Entry 3PVA (X-ray diffraction, 2.80 A resolution); this record covers chains B and C of the 4 polymer chains in the assembly.

[Chain B (and C)]
Molecule: Protein (PENICILLIN V acylase)
Source organism: Lysinibacillus sphaericus
Notes: EC 3.5.1.11; chain C of this document is another copy of the same molecule, construct and numbering; everything in this record applies to it too
Reference sequence: P12256 (PAC_BACSH); residues 1-335 here correspond to UniProt positions 4-338 (UniProt number = residue number + 3)
Chain sequence (335 residues; numbered 1 to 335; the number before each row is that of its first residue):
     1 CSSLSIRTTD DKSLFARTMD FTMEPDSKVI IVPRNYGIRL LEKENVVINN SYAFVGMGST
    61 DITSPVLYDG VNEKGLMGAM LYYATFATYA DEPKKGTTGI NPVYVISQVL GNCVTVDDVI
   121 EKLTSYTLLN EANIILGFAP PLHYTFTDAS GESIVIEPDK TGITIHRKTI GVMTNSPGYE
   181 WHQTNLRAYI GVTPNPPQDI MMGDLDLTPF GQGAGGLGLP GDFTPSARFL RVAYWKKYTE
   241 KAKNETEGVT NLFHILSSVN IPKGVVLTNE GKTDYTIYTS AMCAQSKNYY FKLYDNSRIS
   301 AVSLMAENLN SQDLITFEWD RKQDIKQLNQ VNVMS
Unresolved in the structure: 335

[Chain B / chain C interface]
Contacting residue pairs (136; chain B residue first):
  K12(B) with M334(C)
  S176(B) with F210(C)
  P177(B) with F210(C)
  P194(B) with G264(C); V265(C); V266(C); L267(C), hydrogen bond (backbone-backbone)
  N195(B) with L267(C)
  P196(B) with L267(C); T268(C)
  F210(B) with S176(C); P177(C); W181(C), hydrophobic; S226(C)
  Q212(B) with F223(C); T224(C); P225(C); V266(C); T268(C)
  G213(B) with T224(C); V266(C)
  A214(B) with T224(C)
  G216(B) with D222(C)
  L217(B) with D222(C)
  L219(B) with P220(C); G221(C), hydrogen bond (backbone-backbone); D222(C)
  P220(B) with L219(C); G221(C)
  G221(B) with L219(C), hydrogen bond (backbone-backbone); P220(C); G221(C)
  D222(B) with G216(C); L217(C); L219(C)
  F223(B) with Q212(C); W235(C), hydrophobic
  T224(B) with Q212(C); G213(C); A214(C)
  P225(B) with Q212(C)
  S226(B) with F210(C)
  W235(B) with F223(C); V265(C), hydrophobic
  Y238(B) with G264(C); V265(C)
  T239(B) with P262(C); K263(C); V265(C)
  E240(B) with K263(C), hydrogen bond (backbone-backbone); T273(C)
  E245(B) with M334(C), hydrogen bond (backbone-backbone)
  T246(B) with Q323(C); M334(C), hydrogen bond (backbone-backbone)
  T250(B) with Q323(C)
  H254(B) with N260(C), hydrogen bond; Y294(C), hydrogen bond (side chain-backbone)
  S257(B) with S257(C); N260(C), hydrogen bond
  N260(B) with H254(C), hydrogen bond; S257(C), hydrogen bond
  P262(B) with T239(C)
  K263(B) with T239(C); E240(C), hydrogen bond (backbone-backbone)
  G264(B) with P194(C); Y238(C)
  V265(B) with P194(C); W235(C), hydrophobic; T239(C)
  V266(B) with P194(C); Q212(C); G213(C)
  L267(B) with P194(C), hydrogen bond (backbone-backbone); N195(C); P196(C)
  T268(B) with P196(C); Q212(C)
  T273(B) with E240(C)
  N288(B) with V331(C)
  F291(B) with L328(C), hydrophobic
  Y294(B) with H254(C), hydrogen bond (backbone-side chain)
  S297(B) with S297(C), hydrogen bond (backbone-side chain); I299(C)
  R298(B) with R298(C); D324(C), salt bridge; K326(C)
  I299(B) with S297(C); Q323(C); D324(C); I325(C); K326(C), hydrogen bond (backbone-backbone)
  S300(B) with K326(C); L328(C)
  A301(B) with I325(C), hydrophobic; K326(C), hydrogen bond (backbone-backbone); Q327(C); L328(C), hydrogen bond (backbone-backbone); V331(C)
  V302(B) with L328(C), hydrophobic; N329(C)
  S303(B) with N329(C), hydrogen bond (backbone-side chain); Q330(C); V331(C)
  A306(B) with N329(C); Q330(C)
  E307(B) with N329(C), hydrogen bond
  F317(B) with L328(C), hydrophobic; N329(C)
  Q323(B) with T246(C); T250(C); I299(C)
  D324(B) with R298(C), salt bridge
  I325(B) with I299(C); A301(C), hydrophobic
  K326(B) with R298(C); I299(C), hydrogen bond (backbone-backbone); S300(C); A301(C), hydrogen bond (backbone-backbone)
  Q327(B) with A301(C)
  L328(B) with F291(C), hydrophobic; S300(C); A301(C), hydrogen bond (backbone-backbone); V302(C), hydrophobic; F317(C), hydrophobic
  N329(B) with V302(C); S303(C), hydrogen bond (side chain-backbone); A306(C); E307(C), hydrogen bond
  Q330(B) with S303(C); A306(C)
  V331(B) with N288(C); A301(C), hydrophobic; S303(C)
  M334(B) with K12(C); E245(C), hydrogen bond (backbone-backbone); T246(C), hydrogen bond (backbone-backbone)
Also at the interface, not in a pair above, chain B (74 interface residues in all): A84, T85, W181, T208, G211, N251, S258, N269, D274, Y290, K292, D320, N332
Also at the interface, not in a pair above, chain C (75 interface residues in all): A84, T85, T208, G211, N244, N251, S258, N269, D274, Y290, K292, D320, N332

[In short]
The interface between chain B and chain C involves 74 residues on one side and 75 on the other, with 27
hydrogen bonds and 2 salt bridges. Polar pairs include R298(B)-D324(C), H254(B)-N260(C) and H254(B)-Y294(C).
Both chains are Protein (PENICILLIN V acylase) (Lysinibacillus sphaericus). Entry 3PVA (Penicillin V acylase
from B. sphaericus) was determined by X-ray diffraction (same publication as 2PVA).
